7JVL - chains A and C of the 4 polymer chains in the assembly; structure by X-ray diffraction, 2.10 A resolution.

== Chain A (and C) ==
Name: L-ornithine N(5)-monooxygenase
From: Neosartorya fumigata
Notes: EC 1.14.13.196; chain C of this document is another copy of the same molecule, construct and numbering; everything in this record applies to it too
UniProt: E9QYP0 (SIDA_ASPFU); residue numbers follow UniProt; this construct covers 1-501
Chain sequence (501 residues; each row starts with the number of its first residue):
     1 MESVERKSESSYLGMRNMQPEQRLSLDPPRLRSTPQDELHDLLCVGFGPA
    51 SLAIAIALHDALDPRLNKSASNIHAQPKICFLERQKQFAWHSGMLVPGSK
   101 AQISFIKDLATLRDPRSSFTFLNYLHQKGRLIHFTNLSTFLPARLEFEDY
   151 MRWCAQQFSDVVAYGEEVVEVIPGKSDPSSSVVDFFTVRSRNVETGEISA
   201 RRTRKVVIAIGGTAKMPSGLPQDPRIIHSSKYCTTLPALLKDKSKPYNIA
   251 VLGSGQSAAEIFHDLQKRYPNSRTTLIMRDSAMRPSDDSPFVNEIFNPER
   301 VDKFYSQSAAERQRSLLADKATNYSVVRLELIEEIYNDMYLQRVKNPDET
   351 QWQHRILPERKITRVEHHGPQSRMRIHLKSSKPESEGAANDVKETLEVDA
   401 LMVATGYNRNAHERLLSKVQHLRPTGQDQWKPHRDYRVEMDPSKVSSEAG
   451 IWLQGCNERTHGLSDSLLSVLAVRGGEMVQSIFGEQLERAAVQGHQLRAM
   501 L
Unresolved in the structure: 1-29, 68-75, 176-179, 384-392, 490-501 (chain C: 1-30, 68-75, 384-392, 489-501)
Differences from the reference sequence: engineered mutation A101 (Met in E9QYP0)
UniProt features mapped onto this chain:
  - binding site (FAD): E83 to H91, Q102, V168, S466 to L468
  - binding site (substrate): K107, N293 to F296, N323, S469
  - binding site (NADP(+)): S254 to S257, R279, N323 to S325
Residues lining bound ligands:
  - FAD (flavin-adenine dinucleotide): V45, G46, F47, G48, P49, A50, L82, E83, R84, Q85, W90, H91, M94, R144, E166, E167, V168, A209, I210, G211, G212, Y324, Y407, R409, L415, G455, S466, L467, L468
  - NADP (NAP; NADP nicotinamide-adenine-dinucleotide phosphate): M94, S99, K100, A101, Q102, R144, K215, P217, L252, G253, S254, G255, Q256, S257, A258, E260, R279, N323, Y324, S325, R328, A404, T405, G406, Y407
From the paper describing this entry:
  - conformationally variable residues (loop rearrangement): Y324
  - mutagenesis - M101A: unchanged binding to L-Orn
  - mutagenesis - M101A: unchanged binding to NADPH
  - mutagenesis - M101A: unchanged catalytic activity on NADPH
  - mutagenesis - M101A (2-fold): decreased catalytic activity on hydrogen peroxide
  - mutagenesis - M101A: decreased catalytic activity on L-Orn

== Interface between chain A and chain C ==
Pairs across the interface - 31 pairs, chain A then chain C:
  K100(A) - N337(C)
  L125(A) - Y340(C)
  R130(A) - Y340(C)  hydrogen bond
  R130(A) - R343(C)
  R130(A) - V344(C)
  H133(A) - Y336(C)
  H133(A) - Y340(C)
  H133(A) - R343(C)  hydrogen bond
  F134(A) - Y340(C)
  N136(A) - Y336(C)
  L137(A) - Y336(C)  hydrophobic
  L137(A) - N337(C)
  L137(A) - Y340(C)  hydrophobic
  L145(A) - K345(C)
  E146(A) - Y340(C)  hydrogen bond
  E146(A) - V344(C)
  Y336(A) - N136(C)
  Y336(A) - L137(C)  hydrophobic
  N337(A) - K100(C)
  N337(A) - L137(C)
  Y340(A) - L125(C)
  Y340(A) - R130(C)  hydrogen bond
  Y340(A) - H133(C)
  Y340(A) - F134(C)
  Y340(A) - L137(C)  hydrophobic
  Y340(A) - E146(C)  hydrogen bond
  R343(A) - R130(C)
  R343(A) - H133(C)
  V344(A) - R130(C)
  V344(A) - E146(C)
  K345(A) - L145(C)
Other interface residues (no listed pair), chain A (17 interface residues in all): A143, L341
Other interface residues (no listed pair), chain C (17 interface residues in all): A143, L341

== In short ==
The chain A/chain C interface involves 17 residues from each chain; the contacts include 5 hydrogen bonds.
Among the polar pairs are R130(A)-Y340(C), H133(A)-R343(C) and E146(A)-Y340(C). Chain A binds flavin-adenine
dinucleotide and NADP. The paper reports that M101A of chain A reduces catalytic activity on hydrogen
peroxide; conformational variability at Y324(A).
Both chains are L-ornithine N(5)-monooxygenase (Neosartorya fumigata). Entry 7JVL (Structure of the M101A
variant of the SidA ornithine hydroxylase complexed with NADP and the FAD ...) was determined by X-ray
diffraction together with 7JVK from the same study.
